4HW3 - chain A; structure by X-ray diffraction, 2.40 A resolution.

== Chain A ==
Molecule: Induced myeloid leukemia cell differentiation protein Mcl-1
From: Homo sapiens
Reference sequence: Q07820 (MCL1_HUMAN); residue numbers follow UniProt; this construct covers 172-323
Amino-acid sequence (153 residues; each row starts with the number of its first residue):
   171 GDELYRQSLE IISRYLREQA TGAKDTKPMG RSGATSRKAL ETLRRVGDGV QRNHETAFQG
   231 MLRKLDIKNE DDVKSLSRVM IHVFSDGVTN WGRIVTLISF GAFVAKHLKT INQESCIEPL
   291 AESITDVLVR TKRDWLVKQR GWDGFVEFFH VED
Unresolved in the structure: 321-323
Construct notes: expression tag (171)
Small-molecule neighbours: 19G (3-[3-(4-chloro-3,5-dimethylphenoxy)propyl]-1-benzothiophene-2-carboxylic acid): A227, F228, M231, L235, L246, V249, M250, V253, F254, R263, T266, L267, F270, G271, L290, I294
UniProt features mapped onto this chain:
  - motif: A209 to N223 (BH3), H252 to A272 (BH1), D304 to F319 (BH2)
  - cross-link (Glycyl lysine isopeptide (Lys-Gly)): K194 (interchain with G-Cter in ubiquitin), K197 (interchain with G-Cter in ubiquitin)
  - mutagenesis: K194 (K194R: Reduced ubiquitination), K197 (K197R: Reduced ubiquitination), K208 (K208R: No effect on ubiquitination), K234 (K234R: No effect on ubiquitination)

== Overview ==
Bound to chain A: compound 19G. UniProt lists 4 mutagenesis sites.
Chain A is Induced myeloid leukemia cell differentiation protein Mcl-1 (Homo sapiens); the structure,
Discovery of potent Mcl-1 inhibitors using fragment-based methods and structure-based design, was determined
by X-ray diffraction together with 4HW2 and 4HW4 from the same study.
